PDB entry 9E12 | electron microscopy, 4.50 A resolution (low resolution: residue-level contacts below are approximate; hydrogen-bond / salt-bridge calls are withheld) | chains B and D of the 12 polymer chains in the assembly

[Chain B]
Molecule: Cytoplasmic dynein 1 heavy chain 1
Source organism: Homo sapiens
UniProtKB: Q14204 (DYHC1_HUMAN); numbering as in UniProt (aligned over 1-4646)
Sequence (4646 residues; row label = number of the first residue in the row):
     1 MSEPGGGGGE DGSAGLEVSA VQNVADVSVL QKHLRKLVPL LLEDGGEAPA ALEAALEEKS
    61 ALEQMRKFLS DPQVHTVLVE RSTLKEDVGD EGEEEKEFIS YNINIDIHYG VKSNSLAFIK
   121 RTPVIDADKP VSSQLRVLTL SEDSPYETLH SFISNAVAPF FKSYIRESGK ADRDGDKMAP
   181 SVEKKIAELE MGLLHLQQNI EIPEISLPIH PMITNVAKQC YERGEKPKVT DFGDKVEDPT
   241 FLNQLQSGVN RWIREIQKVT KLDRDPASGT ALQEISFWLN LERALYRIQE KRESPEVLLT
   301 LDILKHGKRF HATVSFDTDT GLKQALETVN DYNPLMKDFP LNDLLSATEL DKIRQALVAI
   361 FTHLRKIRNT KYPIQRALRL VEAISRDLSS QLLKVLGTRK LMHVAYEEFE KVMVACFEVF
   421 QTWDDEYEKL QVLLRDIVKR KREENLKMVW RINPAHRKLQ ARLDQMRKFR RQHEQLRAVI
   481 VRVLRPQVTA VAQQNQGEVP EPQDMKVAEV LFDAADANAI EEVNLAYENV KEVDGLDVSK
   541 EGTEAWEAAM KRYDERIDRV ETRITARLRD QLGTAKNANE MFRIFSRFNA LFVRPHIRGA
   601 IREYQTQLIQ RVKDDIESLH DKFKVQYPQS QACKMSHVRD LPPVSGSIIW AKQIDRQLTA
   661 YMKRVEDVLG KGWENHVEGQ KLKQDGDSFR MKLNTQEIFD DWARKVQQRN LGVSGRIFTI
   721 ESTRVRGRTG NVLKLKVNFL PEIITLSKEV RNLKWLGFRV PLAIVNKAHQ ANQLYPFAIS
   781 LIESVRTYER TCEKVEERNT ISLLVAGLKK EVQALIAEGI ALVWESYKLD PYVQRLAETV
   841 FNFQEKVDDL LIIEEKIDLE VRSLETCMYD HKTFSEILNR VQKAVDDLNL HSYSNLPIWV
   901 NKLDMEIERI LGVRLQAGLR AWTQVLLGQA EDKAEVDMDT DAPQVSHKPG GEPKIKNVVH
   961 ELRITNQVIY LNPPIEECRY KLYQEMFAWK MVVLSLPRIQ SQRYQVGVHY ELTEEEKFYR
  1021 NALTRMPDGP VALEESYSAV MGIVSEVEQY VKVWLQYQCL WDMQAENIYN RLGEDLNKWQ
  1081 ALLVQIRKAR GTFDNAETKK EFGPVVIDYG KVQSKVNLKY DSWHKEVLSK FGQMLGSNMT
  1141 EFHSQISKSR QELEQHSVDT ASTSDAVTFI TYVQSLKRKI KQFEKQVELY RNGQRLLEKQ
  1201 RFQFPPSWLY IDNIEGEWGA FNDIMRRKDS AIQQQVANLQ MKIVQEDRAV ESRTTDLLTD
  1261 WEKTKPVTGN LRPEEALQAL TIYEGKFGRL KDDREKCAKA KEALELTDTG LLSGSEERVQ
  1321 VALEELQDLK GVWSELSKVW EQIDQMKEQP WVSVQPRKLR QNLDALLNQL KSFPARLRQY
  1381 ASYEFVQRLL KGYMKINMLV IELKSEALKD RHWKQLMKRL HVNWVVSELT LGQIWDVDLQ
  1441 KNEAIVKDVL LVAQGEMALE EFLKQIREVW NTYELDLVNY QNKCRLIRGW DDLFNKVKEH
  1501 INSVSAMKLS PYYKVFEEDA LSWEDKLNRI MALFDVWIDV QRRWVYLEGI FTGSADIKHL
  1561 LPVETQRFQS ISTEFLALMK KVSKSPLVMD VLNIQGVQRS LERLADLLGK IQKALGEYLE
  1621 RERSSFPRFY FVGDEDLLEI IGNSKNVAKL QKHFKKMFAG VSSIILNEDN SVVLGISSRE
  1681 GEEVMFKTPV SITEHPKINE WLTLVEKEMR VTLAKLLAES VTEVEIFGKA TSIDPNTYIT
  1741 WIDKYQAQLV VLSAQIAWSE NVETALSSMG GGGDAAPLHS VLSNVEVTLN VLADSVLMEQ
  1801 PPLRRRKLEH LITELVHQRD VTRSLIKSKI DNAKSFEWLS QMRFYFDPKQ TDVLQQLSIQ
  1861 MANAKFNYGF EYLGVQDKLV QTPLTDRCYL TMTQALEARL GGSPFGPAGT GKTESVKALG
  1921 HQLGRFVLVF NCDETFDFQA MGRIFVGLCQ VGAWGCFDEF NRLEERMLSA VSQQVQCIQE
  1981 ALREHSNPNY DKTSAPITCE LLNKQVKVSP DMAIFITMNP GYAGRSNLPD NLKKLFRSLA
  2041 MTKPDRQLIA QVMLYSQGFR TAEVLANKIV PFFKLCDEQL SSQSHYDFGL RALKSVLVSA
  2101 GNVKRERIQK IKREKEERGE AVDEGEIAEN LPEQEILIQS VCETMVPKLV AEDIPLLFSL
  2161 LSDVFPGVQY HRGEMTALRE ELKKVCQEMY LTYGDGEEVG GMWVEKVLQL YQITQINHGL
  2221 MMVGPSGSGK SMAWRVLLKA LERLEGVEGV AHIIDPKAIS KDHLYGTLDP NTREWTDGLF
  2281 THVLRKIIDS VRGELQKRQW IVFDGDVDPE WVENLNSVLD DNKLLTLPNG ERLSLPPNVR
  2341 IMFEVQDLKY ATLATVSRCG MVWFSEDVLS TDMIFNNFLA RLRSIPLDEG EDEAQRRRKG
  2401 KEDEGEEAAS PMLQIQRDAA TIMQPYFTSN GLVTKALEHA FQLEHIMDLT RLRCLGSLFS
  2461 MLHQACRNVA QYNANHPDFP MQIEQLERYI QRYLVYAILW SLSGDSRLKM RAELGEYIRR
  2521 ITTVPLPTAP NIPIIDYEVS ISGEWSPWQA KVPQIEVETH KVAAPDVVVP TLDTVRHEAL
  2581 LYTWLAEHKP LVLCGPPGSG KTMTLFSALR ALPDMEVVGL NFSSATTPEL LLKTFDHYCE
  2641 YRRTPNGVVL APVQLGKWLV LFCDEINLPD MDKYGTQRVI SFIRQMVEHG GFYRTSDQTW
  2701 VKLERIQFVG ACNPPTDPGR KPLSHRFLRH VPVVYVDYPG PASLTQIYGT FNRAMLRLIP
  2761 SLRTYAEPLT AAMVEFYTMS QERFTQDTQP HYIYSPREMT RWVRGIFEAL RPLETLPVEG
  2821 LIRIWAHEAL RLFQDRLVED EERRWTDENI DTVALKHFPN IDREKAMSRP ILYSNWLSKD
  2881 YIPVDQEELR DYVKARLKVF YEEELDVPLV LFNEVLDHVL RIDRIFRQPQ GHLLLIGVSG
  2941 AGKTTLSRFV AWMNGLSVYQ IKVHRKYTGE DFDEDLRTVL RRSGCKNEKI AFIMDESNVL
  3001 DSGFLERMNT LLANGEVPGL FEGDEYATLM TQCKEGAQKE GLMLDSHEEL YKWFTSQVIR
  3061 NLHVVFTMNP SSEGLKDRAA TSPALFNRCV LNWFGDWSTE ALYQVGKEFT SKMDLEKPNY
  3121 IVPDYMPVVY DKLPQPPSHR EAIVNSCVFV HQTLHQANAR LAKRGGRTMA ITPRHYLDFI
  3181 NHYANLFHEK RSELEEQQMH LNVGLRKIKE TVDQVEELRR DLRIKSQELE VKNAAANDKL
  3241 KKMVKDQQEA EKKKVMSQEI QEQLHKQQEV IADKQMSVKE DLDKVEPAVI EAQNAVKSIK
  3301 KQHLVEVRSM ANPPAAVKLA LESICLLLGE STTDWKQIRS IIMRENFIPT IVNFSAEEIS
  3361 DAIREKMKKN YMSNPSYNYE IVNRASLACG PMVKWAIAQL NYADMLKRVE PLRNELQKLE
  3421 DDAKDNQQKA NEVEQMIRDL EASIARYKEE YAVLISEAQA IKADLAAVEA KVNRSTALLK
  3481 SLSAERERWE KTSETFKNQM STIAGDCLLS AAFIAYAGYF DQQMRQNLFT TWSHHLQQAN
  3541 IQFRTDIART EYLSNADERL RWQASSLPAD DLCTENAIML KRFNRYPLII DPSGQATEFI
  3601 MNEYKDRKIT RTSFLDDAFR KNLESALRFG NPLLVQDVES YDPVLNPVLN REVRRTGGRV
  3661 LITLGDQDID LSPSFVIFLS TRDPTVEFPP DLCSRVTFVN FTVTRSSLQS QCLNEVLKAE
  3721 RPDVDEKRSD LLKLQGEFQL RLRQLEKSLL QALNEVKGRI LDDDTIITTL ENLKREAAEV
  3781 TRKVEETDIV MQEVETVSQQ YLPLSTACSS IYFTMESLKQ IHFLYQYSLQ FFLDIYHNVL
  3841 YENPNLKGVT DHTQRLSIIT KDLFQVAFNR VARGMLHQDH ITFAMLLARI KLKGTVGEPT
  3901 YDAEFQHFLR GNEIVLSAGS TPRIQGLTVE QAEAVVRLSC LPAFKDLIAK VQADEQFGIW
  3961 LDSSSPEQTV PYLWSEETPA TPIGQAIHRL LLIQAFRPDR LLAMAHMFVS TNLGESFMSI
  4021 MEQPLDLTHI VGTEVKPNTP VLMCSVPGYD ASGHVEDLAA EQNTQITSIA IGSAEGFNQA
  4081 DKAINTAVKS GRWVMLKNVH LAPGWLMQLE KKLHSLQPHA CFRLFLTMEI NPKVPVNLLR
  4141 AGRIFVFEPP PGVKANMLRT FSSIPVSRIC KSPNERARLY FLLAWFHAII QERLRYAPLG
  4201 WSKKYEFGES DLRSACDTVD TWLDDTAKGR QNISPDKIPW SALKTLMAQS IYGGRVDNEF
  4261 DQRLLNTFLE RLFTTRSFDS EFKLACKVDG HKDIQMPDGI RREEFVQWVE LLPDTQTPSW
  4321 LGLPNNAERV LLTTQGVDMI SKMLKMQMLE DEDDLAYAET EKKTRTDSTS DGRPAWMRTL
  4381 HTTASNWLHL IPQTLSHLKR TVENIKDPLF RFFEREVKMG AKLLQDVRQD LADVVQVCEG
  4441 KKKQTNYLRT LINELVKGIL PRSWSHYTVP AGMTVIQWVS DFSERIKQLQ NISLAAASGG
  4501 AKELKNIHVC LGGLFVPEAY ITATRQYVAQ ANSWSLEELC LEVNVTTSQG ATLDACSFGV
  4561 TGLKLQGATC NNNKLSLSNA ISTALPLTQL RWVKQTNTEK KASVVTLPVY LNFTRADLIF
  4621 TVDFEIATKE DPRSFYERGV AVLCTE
Not modelled in the structure: 1-19, 489-511, 928-952, 1002-1012, 2390-2409, 4348-4373, 4646
Swiss-Prot annotation at these positions:
  - binding site (ATP): Gly1906 to Thr1913, Gly2224 to Ser2231, Gly2595 to Thr2602, Gly2937 to Thr2944
  - modified residue: Ser2 (N-acetylserine), Ser70 (Phosphoserine), Lys1125 (N6-acetyllysine), Ser1230 (Phosphoserine), Lys3480 (N6-acetyllysine), Ser4162 (Phosphoserine), Lys4283 (N6-acetyllysine), Thr4366 (Phosphothreonine), Ser4368 (Phosphoserine)
Ion coordination: Mg2+ site 1: Thr1913 (together with ADP); Mg2+ site 2: Ser2231, Glu2344 (together with ATP)
Residues lining bound ligands:
  - ADP (adenosine-5'-diphosphate), molecule 1: Leu1879, Val1880, Thr1882, Thr1885, Pro1907, Ala1908, Gly1909, Thr1910, Gly1911, Lys1912, Thr1913, Glu1914, Thr2017, Ile2049, Met2053, Leu2090, Arg2091, Lys2094, Asp2320, Asp2321, Arg2358
  - ADP, molecule 2: Val2567, Val2568, Val2569, Thr2571, Thr2574, Pro2596, Pro2597, Gly2598, Ser2599, Gly2600, Lys2601, Thr2602, Met2603, Pro2739, Ile2747, Tyr2748, Phe2751, Pro2796, Arg2797, Thr2800
  - ADP, molecule 3: Val2907, Pro2908, Leu2909, Val2910, Phe2912, Val2915, Val2938, Ser2939, Gly2940, Ala2941, Gly2942, Lys2943, Thr2944, Thr2945, Trp3097, Arg3174, Leu3177, Asn3650, Arg3695
  - ATP (adenosine-5'-triphosphate): Leu2191, Thr2192, Trp2203, Pro2225, Ser2226, Gly2227, Ser2228, Gly2229, Lys2230, Ser2231, Met2232, Glu2344, Leu2369, Met2373, Ile2374, Asn2377, Leu2452, Arg2684, Glu2688, Arg2726, Arg2729

[Chain D]
Molecule: Cytoplasmic dynein 1 intermediate chain 2
Source organism: Homo sapiens
UniProtKB: Q13409 (DC1I2_HUMAN); the author numbering skips numbers that UniProt does not, so the offset changes along the chain: -25 to 217 = UniProt 1-243; 244-638 = UniProt 244-638
Sequence (638 residues; each row starts with the number of its first residue; note: 26 numbers in that range are skipped by the numbering (no residue carries them; nothing is unmodelled there); numbers below 1 keep their minus sign (Met-25 is residue -25)):
   -25 MSDKSELKAE LERKKQRLAQ IREEKKRKEE ERKKKETDQK KEAVAPVQEE SDLEKKRREA
    35 EALLQSMGLT PESPIVFSEY WVPPPMSPSS KSVSTPSEAG SQDSGDGAVG SRTLHWDTDP
    95 SVLQLHSDSD LGRGPIKLGM AKITQVDFPP REIVTYTKET QTPVMAQPKE DEEEDDDVVA
   155 PKPPIEPEEE KTLKKDEEND SKAPPHELTE EEKQQILHSE EFLSFFDHST RIVERALSEQ
   215 INI
   244 FFDYSGRDLE DKEGEIQAGA KLSLNRQFFD ERWSKHRVVS CLDWSSQYPE LLVASYNNNE
   304 DAPHEPDGVA LVWNMKYKKT TPEYVFHCQS AVMSATFAKF HPNLVVGGTY SGQIVLWDNR
   364 SNKRTPVQRT PLSAAAHTHP VYCVNVVGTQ NAHNLISIST DGKICSWSLD MLSHPQDSME
   424 LVHKQSKAVA VTSMSFPVGD VNNFVVGSEE GSVYTACRHG SKAGISEMFE GHQGPITGIH
   484 CHAAVGAVDF SHLFVTSSFD WTVKLWTTKN NKPLYSFEDN ADYVYDVMWS PTHPALFACV
   544 DGMGRLDLWN LNNDTEVPTA SISVEGNPAL NRVRWTHSGR EIAVGDSEGQ IVIYDVGEQI
   604 AVPRNDEWAR FGRTLAEINA NRADAEEEAA TRIPA
Not modelled in the structure: -25 to 181, 244-263, 622-638
Swiss-Prot annotation at these positions:
  - modified residue: Ser-24 (N-acetylserine), Ser25 (Diphosphoserine), Ser64 (Phosphoserine), Thr69 (Phosphothreonine), Ser71 (Phosphoserine), Ser75 (Phosphoserine), Ser78 (Phosphoserine)

[Interface between chain B and chain D]
Pairs across the interface (44; chain B residue first):
  Asn579(B) - Asp522(D)
  Arg583(B) - Glu559(D)
  Arg583(B) - Val560(D)
  Lys622(B) - Asn523(D)
  Lys622(B) - Asp525(D)
  Gln631(B) - Ala572(D)
  Lys634(B) - Val281(D)
  Met635(B) - Val281(D)
  Met635(B) - Ser590(D)
  Val638(B) - Tyr385(D)
  Arg639(B) - Tyr528(D)
  Arg639(B) - Asn574(D)
  Asp640(B) - Tyr353(D)
  Asp640(B) - Tyr385(D)
  Asp640(B) - Thr403(D)
  Leu641(B) - Glu452(D)
  Ile649(B) - Pro478(D)
  Lys652(B) - Gln476(D)
  Gln653(B) - Gln476(D)
  Gln653(B) - Gly477(D)
  Gln653(B) - Phe502(D)
  Gln653(B) - Asp503(D)
  Arg656(B) - His475(D)
  Arg656(B) - Asp503(D)
  Arg656(B) - Thr505(D)
  Gln657(B) - Asp503(D)
  Gln657(B) - Glu521(D)
  Gln657(B) - Asn523(D)
  Gln657(B) - Ala524(D)
  Ile744(B) - His382(D)
  Lys748(B) - Tyr353(D)
  Arg751(B) - Ala433(D)
  Arg751(B) - Glu452(D)
  Asn752(B) - Glu452(D)
  Trp755(B) - Glu452(D)
  Trp755(B) - Glu453(D)
  Asn772(B) - His382(D)
  Pro776(B) - Thr381(D)
  Phe777(B) - Ala377(D)
  Ile779(B) - Leu375(D)
  Ile779(B) - Thr381(D)
  Ser780(B) - Leu375(D)
  Ser780(B) - Ser376(D)
  Glu783(B) - Leu375(D)
Other interface residues (no listed pair), chain B (29 interface residues in all): Trp650, Ile654, Tyr775
Other interface residues (no listed pair), chain D (37 interface residues in all): His279, Asn300, Met336, Pro383, Tyr526, Gly545, Met546

[Overview]
29 residues of chain B and 37 residues of chain D are in contact. Ligands of chain B: 3 copies of ADP and ATP.
Ser2231(B) and Glu2344(B) coordinate Mg2+ site 2. UniProt lists 32 ATP-binding residues on chain B.
Here chain B is Cytoplasmic dynein 1 heavy chain 1 and chain D is Cytoplasmic dynein 1 intermediate chain 2,
both from Homo sapiens. Entry 9E12 (Full-length human dynein-1 in phi comformation under Lis1 condition) was
determined by electron microscopy (same publication as 9E0Z, 9E10, 9E11, 9E13 and 9E14).
